Entry 7CAE (electron microscopy, 3.44 A resolution); this record covers chains B and E of the 5 polymer chains in the assembly.

== Chain B ==
Molecule: ABC transporter, permease protein SugB
Organism: Mycolicibacterium smegmatis (strain ATCC 700084 / mc(2)155)
Reference sequence: A0R2C1 (A0R2C1_MYCS2); residues 1-278 here = UniProt positions 1-278
Sequence (278 residues; numbered 1 to 278; the number before each row is that of its first residue):
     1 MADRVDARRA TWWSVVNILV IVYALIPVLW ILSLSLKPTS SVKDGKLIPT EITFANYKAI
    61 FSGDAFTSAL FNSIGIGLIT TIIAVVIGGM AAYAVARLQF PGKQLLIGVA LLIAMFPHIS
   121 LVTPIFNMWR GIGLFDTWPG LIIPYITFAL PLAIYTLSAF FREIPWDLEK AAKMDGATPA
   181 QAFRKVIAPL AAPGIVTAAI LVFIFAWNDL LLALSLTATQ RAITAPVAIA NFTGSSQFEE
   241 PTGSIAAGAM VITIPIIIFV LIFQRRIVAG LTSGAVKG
Disordered / not traced: 1-6, 277-278

== Chain E ==
Molecule: Bacterial extracellular solute-binding protein
Organism: Mycolicibacterium smegmatis (strain ATCC 700084 / mc(2)155)
Reference sequence: A0R2C3 (A0R2C3_MYCS2); residue numbers follow UniProt; this construct covers 1-465
Sequence (465 residues; numbered 1 to 465; the number before each row is that of its first residue):
     1 MRARRLCAAA VAAMAAASMV SACGSQTGGI VINYYTPANE EATFKAVANR CNEQLGGRFQ
    61 IAQRNLPKGA DDQRLQLARR LTGNDKSLDV MALDVVWTAE FAEAGWAVPL SEDPAGLAEA
   121 DATENTLPGP LETARWQDEL YAAPITTNTQ LLWYRADLMP APPTTWDGML DEANRLYREG
   181 GPSWIAVQGK QYEGMVVWFN TLLQSAGGQV LSDDGQRVTL TDTPEHRAAT VKALRIIKSV
   241 ATAPGADPSI TQTDENTARL ALEQGKAALE VNWPYVLPSL LENAVKGGVS FLPLDGDPAL
   301 QGSINDVGTF SPTDEQFDIA FDASKKVFGF APYPGVNPDE PARVTLGGLN LAVASTSQHK
   361 AEAFEAIRCL RNVENQRYTS IEGGLPAVRT SLYDDPAFQK KYPQYEIIRQ QLTNAAVRPA
   421 TPVYQAVSTR MSATLAPISD IDPERTADEL TEAVQKAIDG KGLIP
Disordered / not traced: 1-22
From the paper describing this entry:
  - post-translational modification sites: C23 (proposed by the authors, not directly observed)

== Interface between chain B and chain E ==
Contacting residue pairs (11):
  R130(B) with T82(E)
  F135(B) with R79(E); G83(E)
  D136(B) with G83(E)
  L214(B) with R79(E), hydrogen bond (backbone-side chain)
  A218(B) with Q76(E); R79(E); R80(E)
  T219(B) with D85(E)
  G234(B) with K68(E), hydrogen bond (backbone-side chain)
  S235(B) with A38(E)
Other interface residues (no listed pair), chain B (11 interface residues in all): F126, T217, T233
Other interface residues (no listed pair), chain E (10 interface residues in all): N65, P67
The authors on this interface:
  - interface residues, chain E: N65(E)

== In short ==
11 residues of chain B and 10 residues of chain E are in contact, with 2 hydrogen bonds. Polar pairs include
L214(B)-R79(E) and G234(B)-K68(E). The paper reports the interface residue N65(E); a modification site at
C23(E).
Here chain B is ABC transporter, permease protein SugB and chain E is Bacterial extracellular solute-binding
protein, both from Mycolicibacterium smegmatis (strain ATCC 700084 / mc(2)155). Entry 7CAE (Mycobacterium
smegmatis LpqY-SugABC complex in the resting state) was determined by electron microscopy together with 7CAD,
7CAF and 7CAG from the same study.
